7T83 - chain A; structure by X-ray diffraction, 2.10 A resolution.

[Chain A]
Name: Nanobody AT118i4h32
Source organism: synthetic construct
Notes: antibody fragment or engineered binder
Sequence (128 residues; row label = number of the first residue in the row; numbers below 1 keep their minus sign (Met-1 is residue -1)):
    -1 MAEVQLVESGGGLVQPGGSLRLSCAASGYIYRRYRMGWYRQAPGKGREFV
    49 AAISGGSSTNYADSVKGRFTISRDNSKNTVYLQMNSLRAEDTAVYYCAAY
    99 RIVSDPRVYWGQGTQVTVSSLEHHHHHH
Unresolved in the structure: -1, 120-126
Disulfide bonds: Cys22-Cys95
What the authors report for this chain:
  - mutagenesis - T57I: decreased stability
  - mutagenesis - G26D: increased expression
  - mutagenesis - G26D: increased stability
  - mutagenesis - G26D/T57I: unchanged signaling
  - mutagenesis - G26D/T57I: decreased binding to PSR

[Overview]
The paper reports that T57I reduces stability; G26D increases expression.
Chain A is Nanobody AT118i4h32 (synthetic construct); the structure, Structure of angiotensin II type I
receptor (AT1R) nanobody antagonist AT118i4h32, was determined by X-ray diffraction together with 7T84 from
the same study.
